PDB entry 7OBB | electron microscopy, 3.30 A resolution | chains A and B of the 15 polymer chains in the assembly

# Chain A
Protein: DNA-directed RNA polymerase I subunit RPA1
Source organism: Homo sapiens
Notes: EC 2.7.7.6
Reference sequence: O95602 (RPA1_HUMAN); residues 1-1720 here = UniProt positions 1-1720
Chain sequence (1720 residues; numbered 1 to 1720; the number before each row is that of its first residue):
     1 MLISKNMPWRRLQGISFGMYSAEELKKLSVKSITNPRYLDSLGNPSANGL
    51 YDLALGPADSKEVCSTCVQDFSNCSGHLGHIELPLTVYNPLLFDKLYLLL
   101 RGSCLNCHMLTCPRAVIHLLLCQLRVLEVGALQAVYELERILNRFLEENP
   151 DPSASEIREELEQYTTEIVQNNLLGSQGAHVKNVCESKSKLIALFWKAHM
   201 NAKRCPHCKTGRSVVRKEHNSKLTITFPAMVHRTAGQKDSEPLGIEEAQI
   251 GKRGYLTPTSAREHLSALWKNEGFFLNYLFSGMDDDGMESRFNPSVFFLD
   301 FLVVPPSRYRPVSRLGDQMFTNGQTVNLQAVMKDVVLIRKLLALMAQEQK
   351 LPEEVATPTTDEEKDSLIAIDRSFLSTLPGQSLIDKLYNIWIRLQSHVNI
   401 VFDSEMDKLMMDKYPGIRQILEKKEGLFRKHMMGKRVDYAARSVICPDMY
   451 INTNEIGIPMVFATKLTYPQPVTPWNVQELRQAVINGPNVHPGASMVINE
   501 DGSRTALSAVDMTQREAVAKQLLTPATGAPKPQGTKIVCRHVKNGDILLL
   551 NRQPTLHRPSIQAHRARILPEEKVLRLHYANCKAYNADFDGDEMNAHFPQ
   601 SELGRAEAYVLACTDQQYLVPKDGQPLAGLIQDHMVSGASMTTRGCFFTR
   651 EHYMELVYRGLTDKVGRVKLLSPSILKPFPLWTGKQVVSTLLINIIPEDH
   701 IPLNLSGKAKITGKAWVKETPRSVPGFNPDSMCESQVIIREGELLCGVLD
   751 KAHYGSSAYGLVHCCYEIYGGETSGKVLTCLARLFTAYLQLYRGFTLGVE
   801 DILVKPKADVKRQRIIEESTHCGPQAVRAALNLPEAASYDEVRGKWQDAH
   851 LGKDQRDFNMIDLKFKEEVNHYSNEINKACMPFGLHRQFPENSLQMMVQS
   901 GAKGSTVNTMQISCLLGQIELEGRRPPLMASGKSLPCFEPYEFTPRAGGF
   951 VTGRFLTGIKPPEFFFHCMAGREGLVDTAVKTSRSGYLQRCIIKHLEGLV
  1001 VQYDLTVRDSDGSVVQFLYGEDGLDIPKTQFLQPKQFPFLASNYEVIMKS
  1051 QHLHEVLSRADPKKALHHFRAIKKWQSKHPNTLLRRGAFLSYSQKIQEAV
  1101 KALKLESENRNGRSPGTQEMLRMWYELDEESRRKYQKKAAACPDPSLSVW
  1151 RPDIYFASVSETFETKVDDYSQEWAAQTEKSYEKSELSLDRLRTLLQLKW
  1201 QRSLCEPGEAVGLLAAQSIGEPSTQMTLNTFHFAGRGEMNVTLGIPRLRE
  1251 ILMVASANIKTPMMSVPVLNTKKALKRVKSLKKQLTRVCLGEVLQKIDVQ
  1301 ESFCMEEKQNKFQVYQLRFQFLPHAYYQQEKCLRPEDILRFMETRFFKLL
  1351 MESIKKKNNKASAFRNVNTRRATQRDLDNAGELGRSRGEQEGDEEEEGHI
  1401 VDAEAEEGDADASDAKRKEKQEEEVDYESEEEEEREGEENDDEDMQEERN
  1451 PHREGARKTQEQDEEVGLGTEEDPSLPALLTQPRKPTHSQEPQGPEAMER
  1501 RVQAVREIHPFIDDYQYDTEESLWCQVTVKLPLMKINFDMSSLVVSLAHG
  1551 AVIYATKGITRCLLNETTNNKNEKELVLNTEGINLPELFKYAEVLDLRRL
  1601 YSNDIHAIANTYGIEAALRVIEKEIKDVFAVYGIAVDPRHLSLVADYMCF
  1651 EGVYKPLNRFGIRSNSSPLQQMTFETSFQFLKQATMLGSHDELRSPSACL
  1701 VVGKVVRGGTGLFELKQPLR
Unresolved in the structure: 1-4, 228-253, 284-290, 348-373, 525-535, 982-985, 1230-1238, 1361-1364, 1377-1395, 1402-1500, 1720
Curated features (UniProtKB/Swiss-Prot):
  - region: Asp403 to Gly416 (Rudder)
  - binding site (Zn(2+)): Cys64, Cys67, Cys74, His77, Cys104, Cys107, Cys205, Cys208
  - binding site (DNA): Lys424, Arg429, Arg436, Arg1249
  - binding site (RNA): Arg552, Asp592
  - binding site (Mg(2+)): Asp588, Asp590, Asp592
  - site (NTP recognition and base pairing): Pro554, Gly798
  - modified residue (Phosphoserine): Ser240, Ser1386
  - natural variant: Asp59 (D59V: In AFDCIN; uncertain significance), Arg393 (R393H: In AFDCIN; uncertain significance), Arg481 (R481K: In AFDCIN; uncertain significance), Met496 (M496I: In AFDCIN), Glu593 (E593Q: In AFDCIN), Thr642 (T642N: In HLD27), Ser934 (S934L: In HLD27; uncertain significance), Val1241 (V1241I: In AFDCIN), Gln1284 to Arg1720 (deletion: In AFDCIN; uncertain significance), Val1299 (V1299F: In AFDCIN; uncertain significance), Glu1330 (deletion: In AFDCIN), Cys1562 (C1562F: In AFDCIN), 2 further natural variant entries in UniProt
Metal / ion sites: Zn2+ site 1: Cys64, Cys67, His77; Zn2+ site 2: Cys104, Cys107, Cys205

# Chain B
Protein: DNA-directed RNA polymerase I subunit RPA2
Source organism: Homo sapiens
Notes: EC 2.7.7.6
Reference sequence: Q9H9Y6 (RPA2_HUMAN); numbering as in UniProt (aligned over 1-1135)
Chain sequence (1135 residues; numbered 1 to 1135; the number before each row is that of its first residue):
     1 MDPGSRWRNLPSGPSLKHLTDPSYGIPREQQKAALQELTRAHVESFNYAV
    51 HEGLGLAVQAIPPFEFAFKDERISFTILDAVISPPTVPKGTICKEANVYP
   101 AECRGRRSTYRGKLTADINWAVNGISKGIIKQFLGYVPIMVKSKLCNLRN
   151 LPPQALIEHHEEAEEMGGYFIINGIEKVIRMLIMPRRNFPIAMIRPKWKT
   201 RGPGYTQYGVSMHCVREEHSAVNMNLHYLENGTVMLNFIYRKELFFLPLG
   251 FALKALVSFSDYQIFQELIKGKEDDSFLRNSVSQMLRIVMEEGCSTQKQV
   301 LNYLGECFRVKLNVPDWYPNEQAAEFLFNQCICIHLKSNTEKFYMLCLMT
   351 RKLFALAKGECMEDNPDSLVNQEVLTPGQLFLMFLKEKLEGWLVSIKIAF
   401 DKKAQKTSVSMNTDNLMRIFTMGIDLTKPFEYLFATGNLRSKTGLGLLQD
   451 SGLCVVADKLNFIRYLSHFRCVHRGADFAKMRTTTVRRLLPESWGFLCPV
   501 HTPDGEPCGLMNHLTAVCEVVTQFVYTASIPALLCNLGVTPIDGAPHRSY
   551 SECYPVLLDGVMVGWVDKDLAPGIADSLRHFKVLREKRIPPWMEVVLIPM
   601 TGKPSLYPGLFLFTTPCRLVRPVQNLALGKEELIGTMEQIFMNVAIFEDE
   651 VFAGVTTHQELFPHSLLSVIANFIPFSDHNQSPRNMYQCQMGKQTMGFPL
   701 LTYQDRSDNKLYRLQTPQSPLVRPSMYDYYDMDNYPIGTNAIVAVISYTG
   751 YDMEDAMIVNKASWERGFAHGSVYKSEFIDLSEKIKQGDSSLVFGIKPGD
   801 PRVLQKLDDDGLPFIGAKLQYGDPYYSYLNLNTGESFVMYYKSKENCVVD
   851 NIKVCSNDTGSGKFKCVCITMRVPRNPTIGDKFASRHGQKGILSRLWPAE
   901 DMPFTESGMVPDILFNPHGFPSRMTIGMLIESMAGKSAALHGLCHDATPF
   951 IFSEENSALEYFGEMLKAAGYNFYGTERLYSGISGLELEADIFIGVVYYQ
  1001 RLRHMVSDKFQVRTTGARDRVTNQPIGGRNVQGGIRFGEMERDALLAHGT
  1051 SFLLHDRLFNCSDRSVAHVCVKCGSLLSPLLEKPPPSWSAMRNRKYNCTL
  1101 CSRSDTIDTVSVPYVFRYFVAELAAMNIKVKLDVV
Unresolved in the structure: 1007-1010, 1135
Curated features (UniProtKB/Swiss-Prot):
  - zinc finger: Cys1070 to Cys1101 (C4-type)
  - region: Ile194 to Tyr208 (Loop B), Leu236 to Leu247 (Loop A), Leu439 to Leu453 (Fork loop 1), Arg474 to Leu489 (Fork loop 2)
  - binding site (RNA): Arg180, Asp367, Lys890
  - binding site (Mg(2+)): Asp755
  - binding site (DNA): Arg1020, Arg1036
  - binding site (Zn(2+)): Cys1070, Cys1073, Cys1098, Cys1101
  - site: Tyr687 (Active site gating)
  - modified residue: Ser1051 (Phosphoserine)
  - natural variant: Ser682 (S682R: In TCS4; uncertain significance), Arg1003 (R1003C: In TCS4; R1003S: In TCS4)
Metal / ion sites: Zn2+: Cys1070, Cys1098, Cys1101
From the paper describing this entry:
  - conformationally variable residues (side-chain flip): Tyr687

# How chain A and chain B interact
Residue-residue contacts (372):
  Pro8(A) with Val1066(B), hydrophobic; Thr1109(B); Val1110(B)
  Arg10(A) with Thr1109(B); Val1110(B); Val1134(B)
  Arg11(A) with Val1134(B)
  Leu12(A) with Asp1133(B)
  Gln13(A) with Asp1133(B), hydrogen bond (backbone-backbone)
  Gly14(A) with Lys1131(B); Leu1132(B); Asp1133(B), hydrogen bond (backbone-backbone)
  Ile15(A) with Val1130(B), hydrophobic; Lys1131(B); Leu1132(B), hydrophobic
  Ser16(A) with Lys1129(B); Val1130(B); Lys1131(B), hydrogen bond (backbone-backbone)
  Phe17(A) with Ile1128(B), hydrophobic; Lys1129(B); Val1130(B), hydrophobic
  Gly18(A) with Ile1128(B); Lys1129(B), hydrogen bond (backbone-backbone)
  Met19(A) with Asn1127(B); Ile1128(B), hydrophobic
  Tyr20(A) with Leu1077(B); Asn1127(B), hydrogen bond (backbone-backbone); Ile1128(B); Lys1129(B)
  Glu24(A) with Leu1100(B)
  Leu25(A) with Asn1127(B)
  Lys27(A) with Thr1099(B)
  Leu28(A) with Ser1078(B); Thr1099(B)
  Ala58(A) with Arg1020(B), hydrogen bond (backbone-side chain)
  Cys67(A) with Leu1081(B), hydrogen bond (side chain-backbone)
  Val68(A) with Lys1083(B); Pro1084(B)
  Ser75(A) with Arg1117(B), hydrogen bond
  His77(A) with Leu1080(B)
  Leu78(A) with Leu1077(B), hydrophobic
  Leu91(A) with Met1126(B); Ile1128(B), hydrophobic
  Leu299(A) with Asn1127(B)
  Val303(A) with Ala1124(B)
  Pro305(A) with Ala1121(B); Glu1122(B)
  Ser307(A) with Arg1020(B), hydrogen bond (backbone-side chain)
  Arg308(A) with Arg1020(B); Tyr1114(B), hydrogen bond
  Tyr309(A) with Val1021(B); Tyr1114(B); Arg1117(B); Tyr1118(B), hydrophobic
  Arg310(A) with Arg1020(B)
  Pro311(A) with Arg1020(B); Val1021(B), hydrophobic
  Val312(A) with Arg1020(B)
  Phe402(A) with Ala1125(B)
  Ile417(A) with Glu1122(B); Met1126(B), hydrophobic
  Ile420(A) with Tyr1118(B)
  Leu427(A) with Tyr1118(B), hydrophobic
  Phe428(A) with Phe1119(B), hydrophobic
  Arg429(A) with Glu1039(B)
  His431(A) with Gln1024(B); Val1115(B)
  Met432(A) with Val1115(B), hydrophobic
  Met433(A) with Glu1039(B); Arg1042(B), hydrogen bond (backbone-side chain); Leu1058(B)
  Gly434(A) with Glu1039(B); Leu1058(B)
  Lys435(A) with Gln1024(B); Arg1036(B); Phe1037(B), hydrogen bond (backbone-backbone); Leu1058(B); Ser1062(B); Asp1063(B), salt bridge; Pro1113(B); Val1115(B)
  Arg436(A) with Pro1025(B); Ile1026(B), hydrogen bond (side chain-backbone); Gly1027(B); Gly1028(B); Gly1034(B), hydrogen bond (side chain-backbone); Ile1035(B); Arg1036(B); Ser1062(B)
  Val437(A) with Ile1035(B), hydrogen bond (backbone-backbone); Arg1057(B); Cys1061(B), hydrophobic
  Asp438(A) with Arg1018(B), salt bridge; Pro1025(B); Arg1057(B), hydrogen bond (backbone-side chain); Cys1061(B)
  Tyr439(A) with Arg1013(B), hydrogen bond (backbone-backbone); Thr1014(B), hydrogen bond; Arg1057(B), hydrogen bond (backbone-side chain)
  Ala440(A) with Val1012(B); Arg1013(B), hydrogen bond (backbone-backbone); Ile1035(B)
  Ala441(A) with Gln1011(B)
  Arg442(A) with Gln1011(B), hydrogen bond (backbone-backbone)
  Pro447(A) with Met753(B); Ser894(B)
  Asp448(A) with Tyr751(B), hydrogen bond
  Met449(A) with Gly750(B); Tyr751(B)
  Tyr450(A) with Tyr751(B)
  Lys465(A) with Val1012(B); Thr1014(B)
  Leu466(A) with Val1012(B), hydrophobic
  Leu549(A) with Leu1053(B), hydrophobic
  Asn551(A) with Glu1041(B), hydrogen bond
  Gln553(A) with Phe1037(B); Glu1041(B)
  Thr555(A) with Met1040(B), hydrogen bond (side chain-backbone); Glu1041(B), hydrogen bond
  His557(A) with Ala1044(B)
  Arg558(A) with Ala1047(B); His1048(B), hydrogen bond (backbone-side chain)
  Ile561(A) with Ala1044(B), hydrophobic; His1048(B), hydrogen bond (backbone-side chain)
  Glu572(A) with Arg895(B), salt bridge
  Lys573(A) with Val1006(B)
  Val574(A) with Ile879(B), hydrophobic
  Arg576(A) with Ile879(B); Ser894(B), hydrogen bond (side chain-backbone); Arg895(B)
  Tyr579(A) with Gly750(B), hydrogen bond (side chain-backbone); Tyr751(B); Met753(B), hydrophobic
  Ala587(A) with Glu754(B)
  Asp588(A) with Glu754(B)
  Phe589(A) with Glu754(B); Ile892(B)
  Asp590(A) with Lys882(B)
  Gly591(A) with Ile892(B)
  Asn595(A) with Ile1035(B)
  His597(A) with Ile1035(B); Phe1037(B); Arg1057(B)
  Phe598(A) with Arg1057(B), hydrogen bond (backbone-side chain)
  Gln600(A) with Cys1061(B), hydrogen bond
  Ser601(A) with Asp1056(B), hydrogen bond
  Leu603(A) with Phe1052(B), hydrophobic
  Gly604(A) with Leu1053(B); Asp1056(B)
  Glu607(A) with Thr1050(B); Phe1052(B); Leu1053(B)
  Ala608(A) with Leu1053(B), hydrophobic
  Leu611(A) with Thr1050(B)
  Gln617(A) with His1048(B), hydrogen bond
  Ile631(A) with Glu754(B)
  Gln632(A) with Met753(B); Glu754(B), hydrogen bond (side chain-backbone); Asn916(B), hydrogen bond; His918(B), hydrogen bond (backbone-side chain)
  Asp633(A) with Ser747(B); Thr749(B); Met753(B), hydrogen bond (backbone-side chain); Asn916(B); His918(B), salt bridge
  His634(A) with Met753(B)
  Val636(A) with His918(B)
  Thr786(A) with Thr749(B); Gly750(B)
  Leu789(A) with Ser747(B)
  Gln790(A) with Tyr748(B); Ser981(B), hydrogen bond (backbone-side chain); Ile983(B); Leu988(B)
  Leu791(A) with Ile983(B), hydrophobic; Ser984(B); Leu988(B)
  Tyr792(A) with Glu987(B); Leu988(B); Glu989(B)
  Arg793(A) with Glu989(B)
  Gly794(A) with Leu988(B); Ala990(B)
  Phe795(A) with Ile746(B); Ser747(B), hydrogen bond (backbone-backbone); Pro917(B); His918(B)
  Thr796(A) with Val745(B), hydrogen bond (side chain-backbone); Pro917(B); Asp991(B); Ile992(B); Phe993(B), hydrogen bond (side chain-backbone)
  Leu797(A) with Pro917(B); Phe920(B), hydrophobic; Phe993(B)
  Gly798(A) with Leu929(B); Phe993(B)
  Val799(A) with Leu929(B), hydrophobic; Leu959(B), hydrophobic; Tyr974(B); Phe993(B), hydrophobic
  Ile802(A) with Ile926(B), hydrophobic
  Leu803(A) with Leu959(B), hydrophobic; Tyr974(B), hydrophobic
  Arg812(A) with Glu954(B), salt bridge
  Gln813(A) with Glu954(B)
  Gln847(A) with Lys603(B)
  Asp848(A) with Lys603(B)
  Leu851(A) with Met362(B), hydrophobic; Pro604(B); Ser605(B)
  His886(A) with Tyr974(B)
  Leu894(A) with Pro921(B), hydrophobic
  Met897(A) with Pro917(B); His918(B), hydrogen bond; Pro921(B), hydrophobic
  Ala902(A) with His918(B)
  Lys903(A) with His918(B); Ser922(B), hydrogen bond
  Asn908(A) with Pro921(B); Met924(B)
  Gln911(A) with Met924(B)
  Ile912(A) with Met924(B), hydrophobic; Ile926(B), hydrophobic
  Glu922(A) with Arg488(B), salt bridge
  Pro927(A) with Pro491(B)
  Met929(A) with Pro491(B); Glu492(B); Ile640(B), hydrophobic
  Ala930(A) with Leu606(B), hydrophobic
  Ser931(A) with Ile640(B), hydrogen bond (side chain-backbone); Phe641(B)
  Lys933(A) with Ile640(B); Met642(B), hydrogen bond (side chain-backbone); Asn643(B)
  Ser934(A) with Pro491(B)
  Leu935(A) with Pro491(B), hydrophobic; Trp494(B), hydrophobic
  Pro936(A) with Pro491(B); Trp494(B), hydrophobic; Gln639(B); Met642(B); Val644(B), hydrogen bond (backbone-backbone)
  Cys937(A) with Trp494(B), hydrophobic; Val644(B); Ile646(B), hydrophobic
  Phe938(A) with Asn643(B)
  Glu939(A) with Asn643(B)
  Arg946(A) with Glu650(B), salt bridge
  Gly953(A) with Glu954(B)
  Arg954(A) with Glu954(B)
  Phe955(A) with His679(B), hydrogen bond (backbone-side chain); Ile926(B)
  Thr957(A) with His679(B); Ser953(B); Glu954(B); Ser957(B)
  Gly958(A) with Asp678(B); His679(B), hydrogen bond (backbone-side chain)
  Ile959(A) with Asp678(B); Phe950(B)
  Lys960(A) with Phe950(B)
  Pro961(A) with Trp494(B); Phe647(B); Pro663(B); Leu666(B), hydrophobic; Phe950(B), hydrophobic
  Phe964(A) with Val500(B), hydrophobic; Leu667(B), hydrophobic; Ser677(B); Phe950(B), hydrophobic
  Phe965(A) with Leu489(B), hydrophobic; Leu490(B); Ser493(B); Trp494(B), hydrophobic; Leu666(B), hydrophobic
  His967(A) with Gln681(B); Ser682(B), hydrogen bond
  Cys968(A) with Leu489(B); Pro499(B), hydrophobic; Val500(B), hydrophobic; Ser682(B), hydrogen bond; Met686(B)
  Met969(A) with Leu489(B)
  Arg972(A) with Leu489(B); Pro499(B); Thr502(B); Gly509(B); Asn512(B), hydrogen bond; Met686(B)
  Leu975(A) with Met686(B), hydrophobic
  Val976(A) with Thr484(B); Arg487(B); Cys508(B)
  Asp977(A) with Thr484(B)
  Ala979(A) with Asp504(B); Gly505(B)
  Val980(A) with Arg482(B); Thr483(B); Arg487(B)
  Arg990(A) with Glu1039(B), salt bridge
  Ile993(A) with Asp1043(B)
  Ala1210(A) with Leu1046(B)
  Leu1213(A) with Asp1043(B); Leu1046(B), hydrophobic; Ala1047(B)
  Leu1214(A) with Ala1047(B), hydrophobic
  Gln1217(A) with Asp1043(B), hydrogen bond; Ala1044(B); Ala1047(B)
  Arg1365(A) with Pro203(B); Gly204(B); Leu229(B); Asn231(B), hydrogen bond; Met235(B)
  Asn1366(A) with Ile288(B)
  Asn1368(A) with Phe246(B); Pro248(B); Phe251(B); Tyr303(B); Leu304(B); Cys307(B); Phe308(B)
  Thr1369(A) with Phe246(B)
  Arg1370(A) with Leu244(B); Phe245(B); Phe246(B); Cys307(B), hydrogen bond (side chain-backbone); Val310(B); Lys311(B)
  Arg1371(A) with Leu244(B), hydrogen bond (backbone-backbone); Phe246(B)
  Ala1372(A) with Lys242(B); Glu243(B)
  Gln1374(A) with Lys242(B)
  Arg1375(A) with Lys197(B)
  Glu1396(A) with Arg440(B), hydrogen bond (backbone-side chain)
  Glu1397(A) with Arg440(B), salt bridge
  Gly1398(A) with Arg440(B)
  Val1401(A) with Tyr432(B); Thr436(B)
  Asn1537(A) with Gln284(B); Arg287(B)
  Asp1539(A) with Glu230(B); Asn231(B)
  Ser1542(A) with Glu230(B)
  Phe1678(A) with Met1126(B), hydrophobic
  Leu1681(A) with Met1126(B), hydrophobic
  Thr1685(A) with Ile1128(B)
  Pro1696(A) with Arg1042(B), hydrogen bond (backbone-side chain); Leu1046(B), hydrophobic
  Ser1697(A) with Arg1042(B)
  Leu1700(A) with Arg1042(B); Leu1058(B), hydrophobic
  Val1701(A) with Pro1113(B); Phe1116(B)
  Val1702(A) with Pro1113(B); Phe1116(B), hydrophobic
  Gly1703(A) with Ser1111(B); Pro1113(B)
  Lys1704(A) with His1055(B)
  Val1705(A) with Ser1051(B); Phe1052(B), hydrophobic; His1055(B)
  Val1706(A) with Leu1046(B), hydrophobic; Ser1051(B)
  Gly1709(A) with Gly1049(B)
  Thr1710(A) with Gly1049(B), hydrogen bond (backbone-backbone); Thr1050(B); Ser1051(B), hydrogen bond; Phe1052(B)
  Gly1711(A) with Ser1051(B)
Also at the interface, not in a pair above, chain A (210 interface residues in all): Thr66, Gln69, Phe71, Pro306, Gln324, Lys430, Cys446, Phe462, Pro554, Leu556, Pro599, Ala612, Arg659, Glu800, Gly844, Gly904, Pro940, Thr952, Leu956, Pro962, Glu973, Glu1209, Val1367, Thr1373, Met1672
Also at the interface, not in a pair above, chain B (207 interface residues in all): Thr200, Arg201, Thr233, Leu247, Cys498, Glu506, Thr601, Val655, Asn680, Pro683, Asn685, Asp752, Asp755, Ala756, Trp897, Gly919, Met933, Phe952, Glu955, Leu986, Thr1015, Gly1016, Thr1022, Gly1038, Leu1054, Phe1059, Asn1060, Leu1076, Asp1108, Val1112

# In short
210 residues of chain A and 207 residues of chain B are in contact, with 59 hydrogen bonds and 9 salt bridges.
Polar contacts include Lys435(A)-Asp1063(B), Asp438(A)-Arg1018(B) and Glu572(A)-Arg895(B). From UniProt: 8
Zn2+-binding residues, 4 DNA-binding residues, RNA-binding residues Arg552(A) and Asp592(A) and 3 Mg2+-binding
residues on chain A. From the paper: conformational variability at Tyr687(B).
Here chain A is DNA-directed RNA polymerase I subunit RPA1 and chain B is DNA-directed RNA polymerase I
subunit RPA2, both from Homo sapiens. Entry 7OBB (Cryo-EM structure of human RNA Polymerase I Open Complex)
was determined by electron microscopy (same publication as 7OB9 and 7OBA).
